PDB entry 2EAR | X-ray diffraction, 3.10 A resolution | chain A

[Chain A]
Molecule: Sarcoplasmic/endoplasmic reticulum calcium ATPase 1
Organism: Oryctolagus cuniculus
Notes: EC 3.6.3.8
UniProt: P04191 (AT2A1_RABIT); residue numbers follow UniProt; this construct covers 1-993
Amino-acid sequence (995 residues; row label = number of the first residue in the row; numbering starts at 0):
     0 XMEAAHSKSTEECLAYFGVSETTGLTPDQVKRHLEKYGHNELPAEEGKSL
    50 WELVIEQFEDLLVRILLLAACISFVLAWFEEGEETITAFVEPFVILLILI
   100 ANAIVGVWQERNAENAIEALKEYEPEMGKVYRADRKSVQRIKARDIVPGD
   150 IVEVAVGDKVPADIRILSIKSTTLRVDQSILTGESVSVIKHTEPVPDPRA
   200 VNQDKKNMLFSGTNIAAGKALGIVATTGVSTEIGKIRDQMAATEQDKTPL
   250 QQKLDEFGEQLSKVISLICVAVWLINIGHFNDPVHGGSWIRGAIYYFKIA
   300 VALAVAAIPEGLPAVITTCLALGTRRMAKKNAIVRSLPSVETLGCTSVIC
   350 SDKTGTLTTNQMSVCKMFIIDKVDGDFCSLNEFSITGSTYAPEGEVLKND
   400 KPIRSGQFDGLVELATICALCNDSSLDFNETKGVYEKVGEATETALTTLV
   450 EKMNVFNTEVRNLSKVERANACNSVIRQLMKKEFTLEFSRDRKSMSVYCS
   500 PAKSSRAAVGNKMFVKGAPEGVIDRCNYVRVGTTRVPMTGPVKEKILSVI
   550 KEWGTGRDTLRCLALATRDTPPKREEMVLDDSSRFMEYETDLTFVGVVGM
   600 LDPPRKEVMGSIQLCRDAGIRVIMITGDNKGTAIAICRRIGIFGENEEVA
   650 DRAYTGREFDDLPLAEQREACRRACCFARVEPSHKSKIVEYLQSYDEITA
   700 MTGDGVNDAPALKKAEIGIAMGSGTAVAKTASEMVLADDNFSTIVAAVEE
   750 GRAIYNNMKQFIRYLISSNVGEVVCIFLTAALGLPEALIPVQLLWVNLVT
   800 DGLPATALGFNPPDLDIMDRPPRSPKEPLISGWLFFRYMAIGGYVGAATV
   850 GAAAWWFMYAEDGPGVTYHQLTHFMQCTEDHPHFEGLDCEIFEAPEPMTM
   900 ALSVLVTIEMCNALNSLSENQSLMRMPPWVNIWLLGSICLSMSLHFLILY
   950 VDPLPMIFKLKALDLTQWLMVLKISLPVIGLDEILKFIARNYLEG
Disulfides: Cys876-Cys888
Modified / non-standard residues: ACE (acetyl group) at position 0
Ligand contacts: thapsigargin (TG1; octanoic acid [3S-[3alpha, 3abeta, 4alpha, 6beta, 6abeta, 7beta, 8alpha(Z), 9balpha]]-6-(acetyloxy)-2,3,-3a,4,5,6,6a,7,8,9b-decahydro-3,3a-dihydroxy-3,6,9-trimethyl-8-[(2-methyl-1-oxo-2-butenyl)ox y]-2-oxo-4-(1-oxobutoxy)-azuleno[4,5-b]furan-7-yl ester): Lys252, Leu253, Glu255, Phe256, Gln259, Leu260, Val263, Ala306, Ile765, Asn768, Val769, Val772, Leu828, Ile829, Phe834, Tyr837, Met838
Curated features (UniProtKB/Swiss-Prot):
  - region (Interaction with PLN): Ile788 to Gly808, Trp932 to Leu943
  - active site: Asp351 (4-aspartylphosphate intermediate)
  - binding site (Ca(2+)): Val304, Ala305, Ile307, Glu309, Asn768, Glu771, Asn796, Thr799, Asp800, Glu908
  - binding site (Mg(2+)): Asp351, Thr353, Asp703
  - binding site (ATP): Thr353, Glu442, Arg489, Lys515, Arg560, Thr625, Gly626, Asp627, Arg678, Lys684, Asn706
  - modified residue: Thr441 (Phosphothreonine), Thr569 (Phosphothreonine), Ser581 (Phosphoserine)
  - mutagenesis: Glu309 (E309A: Interferes with conformation changes that are essential for ATP-dependent Ca(2+) transport; E309Q: No loss of calcium binding ...), Pro789 (P789L: Almost complete loss of Ca(2+) transport activity because of reduced Ca(2+) affinity), Cys876 (C876A: Loss of ATP-dependent Ca(2+)transport), Cys888 (C888A: Loss of ATP-dependent Ca(2+)transport)

[Summary]
Chain A binds thapsigargin. From UniProt: active-site residue Asp351, 10 Ca2+-binding residues, 3 Mg2+-binding
residues and 11 ATP-binding residues.
Chain A is Sarcoplasmic/endoplasmic reticulum calcium ATPase 1 (Oryctolagus cuniculus); the structure, P21
crystal of the SR CA2+-ATPase with bound TG, was determined by X-ray diffraction (same publication as 4YCL,
2EAT and 2EAU).
